5DFD - chain A; structure by X-ray diffraction, 1.50 A resolution.

Chain A:
Molecule: Bromodomain-containing protein 2
From: Homo sapiens
UniProtKB: P25440 (BRD2_HUMAN), isoform P25440-2; residues 344-455 here = UniProt positions 344-455
Chain sequence (114 residues; numbered 342 to 455; the number before each row is that of its first residue):
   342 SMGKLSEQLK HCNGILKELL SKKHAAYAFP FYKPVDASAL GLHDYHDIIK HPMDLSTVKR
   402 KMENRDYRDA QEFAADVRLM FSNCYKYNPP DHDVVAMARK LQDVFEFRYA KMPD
Disordered / not traced: 342-346, 455
Differences from the reference sequence: expression tag (342-343); engineered mutation Phe370 (Trp in P25440)
Small-molecule neighbours: 59E (methyl [(4S)-6-(1H-indol-4-yl)-8-methoxy-1-methyl-4H-[1,2,4]triazolo[4,3-a][1,4]benzodiazepin-4-yl]acetate): Phe370, Pro371, Phe372, Val376, Leu381, Leu383, Cys425, Tyr428, Asn429, His433, Asp434, Val435, Met438
UniProt features mapped onto this chain:
  - mutagenesis: Val376 (V376A: Abolished binding to histone H4 acetylated at 'Lys-12' (H4K12ac)), Leu381 (L381A: Reduced binding to histone H4 acetylated at 'Lys-12' (H4K12ac)), Leu383 (L383A: Reduced binding to histone H4 acetylated at 'Lys-12' (H4K12ac)), Asn429 (N429A: Abolished binding to histone H4 acetylated at 'Lys-12' (H4K12ac))
What the authors report for this chain:
  - binding site for 59E: His433
  - conformationally variable residues (side-chain flip): His433
  - specificity-determining residues: His433
  - mutagenesis - L383A (Kd 22 nM), L383I (Kd 27 nM): increased binding to ME
  - mutagenesis - L383A: increased stability
  - mutagenesis - L383I: increased stability in response to ME

In short:
Bound to chain A: compound 59E. Curated annotation (UniProt) lists 4 mutagenesis sites. From the paper: a
binding site for 59E at His433; L383A and L383I increase binding to ME.
Chain A is Bromodomain-containing protein 2 (Homo sapiens); the structure, Crystal structure of BRD2(BD2)
W370F mutant with ligand 28 bound, was determined by X-ray diffraction (same publication as 5DFB and 5DFC).
